Entry 7AIZ (X-ray diffraction, 1.05 A resolution); this record covers chains A and C of the 6 polymer chains in the assembly.

== Chain A ==
Name: Nitrogenase vanadium-iron protein alpha chain
From: Azotobacter vinelandii
Notes: EC 1.18.6.1
UniProtKB: P16855 (VNFD_AZOVI); residue numbers follow UniProt; this construct covers 1-474
Amino-acid sequence (474 residues; row label = number of the first residue in the row):
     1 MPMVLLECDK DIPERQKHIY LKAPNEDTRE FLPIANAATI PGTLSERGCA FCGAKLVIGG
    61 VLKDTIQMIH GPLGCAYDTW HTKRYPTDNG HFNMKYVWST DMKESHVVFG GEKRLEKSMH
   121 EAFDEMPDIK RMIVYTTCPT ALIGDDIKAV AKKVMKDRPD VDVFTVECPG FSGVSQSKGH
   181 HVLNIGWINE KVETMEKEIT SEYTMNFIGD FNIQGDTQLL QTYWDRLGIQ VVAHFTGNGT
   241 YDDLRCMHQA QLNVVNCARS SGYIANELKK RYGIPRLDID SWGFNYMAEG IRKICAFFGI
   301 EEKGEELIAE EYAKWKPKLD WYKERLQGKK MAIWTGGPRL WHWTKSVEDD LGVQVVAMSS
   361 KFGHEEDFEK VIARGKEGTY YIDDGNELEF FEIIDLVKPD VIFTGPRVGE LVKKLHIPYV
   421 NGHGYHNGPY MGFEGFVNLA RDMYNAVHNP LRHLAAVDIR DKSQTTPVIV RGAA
Disordered / not traced: 1
Bound ions: fe(8)-S(7) cluster Fe: C49, C75, C138 (shared with 4 residues of chain B); FeV Fe: C257, H423 (together with 3-hydroxy-3-carboxy-adipic acid, bicarbonate ion, carbon monoxide)
Residues lining bound ligands:
  - bicarbonate ion (BCT): T335, G336, G337, P338, R339, L340, H423
  - fe(8)-S(7) cluster (CLF): C49, F51, P72, G74, C75, D78, T137, C138, P169, G170
  - carbon monoxide (CMO), molecule 1: V57, Q176, H180, F362
  - carbon monoxide (CMO), molecule 2: V57, Q176, F362
  - FeV (D6N): V57, K83, H180, F211, I213, C257, R259, S260, W282, G336, P338, R339, F362, G422, H423
  - 3-hydroxy-3-carboxy-adipic acid (HCA): C52, L56, T82, K83, Q176, K361, G405, P406, H423
Curated features (UniProtKB/Swiss-Prot):
  - binding site ([8Fe-7S] cluster): C49, C75, C138
  - binding site ([7Fe-V-9S-C-homocitryl] cluster): C257, H423
Reported in the primary citation:
  - binding site for carbon monoxide: H180
  - catalytic residues: H180 (citing earlier work)
  - binding site for FeV: K83, F211

== Chain C ==
Name: Nitrogenase vanadium-iron protein delta chain
From: Azotobacter vinelandii
Notes: EC 1.18.6.1
UniProtKB: P16857 (VNFG_AZOVI); numbering as in UniProt (aligned over 1-113)
Amino-acid sequence (113 residues; numbered 1 to 113; the number before each row is that of its first residue):
     1 MSQSHLDDLF AYVEERCLWQ FFSRTWDREE NIEGVLNQVG RLLTGQEPLR GTPQERLFYA
    61 DALAMANDVR ERFPWASQVN KEEIEFLLDG LKSRLVDVTI TRSTNRELNH HLY
Disordered / not traced: 1

== Interface between chain A and chain C ==
Residue-residue contacts (60):
  D27(A) with R102(C), salt bridge
  R29(A) with E14(C), salt bridge; V98(C); R102(C)
  L32(A) with T104(C); N105(C)
  I34(A) with R106(C)
  A35(A) with R106(C), hydrogen bond (backbone-side chain)
  N36(A) with R106(C), hydrogen bond (backbone-side chain)
  H181(A) with Y113(C), hydrogen bond (side chain-backbone)
  Y263(A) with Y113(C)
  N266(A) with S23(C), hydrogen bond; Y113(C)
  E267(A) with Y113(C)
  K269(A) with E30(C), salt bridge; Q54(C)
  P275(A) with P53(C), hydrophobic; Q54(C); L57(C), hydrophobic
  R276(A) with F22(C); S23(C), hydrogen bond; L57(C)
  L277(A) with L57(C), hydrophobic; D61(C)
  D278(A) with F22(C)
  I279(A) with L18(C)
  D280(A) with L18(C)
  N285(A) with R16(C), hydrogen bond
  Y286(A) with R16(C)
  E289(A) with R16(C), salt bridge
  K293(A) with A60(C); D61(C), salt bridge; A64(C)
  A296(A) with R50(C), hydrogen bond (backbone-side chain); A60(C), hydrophobic
  F297(A) with P53(C); R56(C), hydrogen bond (backbone-side chain); L57(C); A60(C)
  G299(A) with R50(C)
  E301(A) with R50(C), salt bridge
  D349(A) with R16(C), salt bridge
  H364(A) with E107(C), salt bridge
  E365(A) with T104(C); N105(C); R106(C), salt bridge
  E366(A) with F21(C); S23(C); N105(C)
  E369(A) with F21(C); R28(C), salt bridge; S103(C), hydrogen bond; N105(C), hydrogen bond
  K370(A) with F21(C)
  A373(A) with E14(C); E15(C); F21(C), hydrophobic
  R374(A) with E15(C); R16(C), hydrogen bond (side chain-backbone); L18(C)
Interface residues without a listed pair, chain A (41 interface residues in all): T28, A37, I185, L252, K270, F298, W341, K345
Interface residues without a listed pair, chain C (31 interface residues in all): D27, Y59, L63, D68, R94, T99

== Summary ==
41 residues of chain A face 31 of chain C across their interface; the contacts include 11 hydrogen bonds and
10 salt bridges. Polar contacts include D27(A)-R102(C), R29(A)-E14(C) and K269(A)-E30(C). The paper reports
the catalytic residue H180(A); a binding site for FeV at K83(A) and F211(A).
Chain A is Nitrogenase vanadium-iron protein alpha chain and chain C is Nitrogenase vanadium-iron protein
delta chain, both from Azotobacter vinelandii; the structure, Vanadium nitrogenase VFe protein, high CO state,
was determined by X-ray diffraction.
